Entry 9NR5 (X-ray diffraction, 2.52 A resolution); this record covers chains A and C of the 6 polymer chains in the assembly.

# Chain A (and C)
Molecule: Hemagglutinin HA1
From: Influenza A virus
Notes: chain C of this document is another copy of the same molecule, construct and numbering; everything in this record applies to it too
UniProt: A0A1L7N0F8 (A0A1L7N0F8_9INFA); the construct lacks a stretch of the UniProt sequence, so the offset changes along the chain: 11-55 = UniProt 17-61; 56-83 = UniProt 63-90; 84-96 = UniProt 92-104; 97-125 = UniProt 106-134; 2 more segments
Chain sequence (324 residues; row label = number of the first residue in the row; a row labelled like 125A-125B holds insertion residues (125A, then the next letters in order)):
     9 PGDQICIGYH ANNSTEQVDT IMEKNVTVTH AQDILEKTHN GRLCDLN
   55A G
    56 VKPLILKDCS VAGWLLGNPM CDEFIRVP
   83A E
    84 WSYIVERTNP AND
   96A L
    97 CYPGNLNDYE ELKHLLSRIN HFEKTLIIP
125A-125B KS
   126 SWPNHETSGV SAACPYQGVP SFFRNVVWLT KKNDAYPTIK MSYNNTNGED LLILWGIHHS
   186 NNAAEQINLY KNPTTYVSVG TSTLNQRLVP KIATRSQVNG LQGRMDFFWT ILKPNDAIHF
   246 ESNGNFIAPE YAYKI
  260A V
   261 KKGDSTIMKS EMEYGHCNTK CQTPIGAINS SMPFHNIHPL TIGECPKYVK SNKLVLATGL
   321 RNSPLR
Not modelled in the structure: 324-326 (chain C: 9)
Disulfides: Cys52-Cys277, Cys64-Cys76, Cys97-Cys139, Cys281-Cys305
Covalently attached groups: N-acetylglucosamine (NAG) linked to Asn21, Asn33, Asn169
Differences from the reference sequence: expression tag (9-10); engineered mutation Leu226 (Gln237 in A0A1L7N0F8)
Reported in the primary citation:
  - binding site for beta-D-galactopyranose: Leu226

# Chain A / chain C interface
Pairs across the interface (16; chain A residue first):
  Ser203(A) - Ala218(C)
  Thr206(A) - Arg220(C)
  Thr206(A) - Ser221(C)  hydrogen bond (backbone-backbone)
  Thr206(A) - Arg229(C)
  Ser207(A) - Ser221(C)
  Ser207(A) - Val223(C)
  Ser207(A) - Arg229(C)  hydrogen bond (backbone-side chain)
  Asn210(A) - His184(C)
  Asn210(A) - Lys216(C)  hydrogen bond (backbone-side chain)
  Asn210(A) - Arg220(C)  hydrogen bond
  Arg212(A) - Lys216(C)
  Asp241(A) - Ser221(C)  hydrogen bond
  Ala242(A) - Ser221(C)  hydrogen bond (backbone-side chain)
  His244(A) - Thr219(C)
  His244(A) - Arg220(C)  hydrogen bond (side chain-backbone)
  His244(A) - Ser221(C)  hydrogen bond
Other interface residues (no listed pair), chain A (12 interface residues in all): Lys165, Gly205, Leu209, Gln211
Other interface residues (no listed pair), chain C (9 interface residues in all): Ile217

# Summary
Chain A and chain C form an interface of 12 and 9 residues respectively, with 8 hydrogen bonds. Polar pairs
include Ser207(A)-Arg229(C), Asn210(A)-Lys216(C) and Asn210(A)-Arg220(C). N-acetylglucosamine is covalently
linked to Asn21(A), Asn33(A) and Asn169(A). The paper reports a binding site for beta-D-galactopyranose at
Leu226(A).
Chain A and chain C are both Hemagglutinin HA1 (Influenza A virus); the structure, Crystal structure of H5
hemagglutinin Q226L mutant from the influenza virus A/black swan/Akita/1/2016 with LSTc, was determined by
X-ray diffraction (same publication as 9NR2 and 9NRB).
